Entry 8BAH (electron microscopy, 4.13 A resolution (low resolution: residue-level contacts below are approximate; hydrogen-bond / salt-bridge calls are withheld)); this record covers chains A and C of the 3 polymer chains in the assembly.

[Chain A]
Name: Double-strand break repair protein MRE11
From: Homo sapiens
Notes: EC 3.1.-.-
Reference sequence: P49959 (MRE11_HUMAN); numbering as in UniProt (aligned over 1-708)
Chain sequence (738 residues; each row starts with the number of its first residue):
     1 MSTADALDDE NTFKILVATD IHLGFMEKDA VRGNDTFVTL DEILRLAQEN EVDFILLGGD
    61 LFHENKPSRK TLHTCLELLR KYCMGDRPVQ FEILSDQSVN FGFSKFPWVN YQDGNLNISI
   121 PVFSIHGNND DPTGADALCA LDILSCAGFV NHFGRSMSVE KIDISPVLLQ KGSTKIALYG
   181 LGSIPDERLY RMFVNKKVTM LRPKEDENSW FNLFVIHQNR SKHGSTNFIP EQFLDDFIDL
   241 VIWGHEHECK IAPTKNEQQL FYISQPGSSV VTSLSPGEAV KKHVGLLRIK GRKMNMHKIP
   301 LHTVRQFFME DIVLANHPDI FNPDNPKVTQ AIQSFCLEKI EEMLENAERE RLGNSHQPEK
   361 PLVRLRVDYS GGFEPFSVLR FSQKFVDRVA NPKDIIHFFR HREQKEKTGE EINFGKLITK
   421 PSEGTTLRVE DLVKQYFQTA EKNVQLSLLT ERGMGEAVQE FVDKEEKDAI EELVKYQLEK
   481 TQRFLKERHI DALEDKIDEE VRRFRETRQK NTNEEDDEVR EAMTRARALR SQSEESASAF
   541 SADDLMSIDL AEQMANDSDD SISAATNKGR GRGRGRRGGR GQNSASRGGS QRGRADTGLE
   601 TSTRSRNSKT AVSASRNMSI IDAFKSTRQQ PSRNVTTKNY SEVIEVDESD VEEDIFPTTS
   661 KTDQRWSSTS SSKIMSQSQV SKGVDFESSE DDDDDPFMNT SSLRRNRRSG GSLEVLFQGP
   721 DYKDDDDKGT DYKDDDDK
Unresolved in the structure: 1, 401-738
Construct notes: engineered mutation Asn129 (His in P49959); expression tag (709-738)
Ion coordination: Mn2+ site 1: Asp20, His22, Asp60, His247; Mn2+ site 2: Asp60, Asn128, His217, His245
UniProt features mapped onto this chain:
  - region: Arg87 to Asn117 (Interaction with NBN)
  - motif: Arg570 to Arg594 (GAR)
  - binding site (Mn(2+)): Asp20, His22, Asp60, Asn128, His217, His245, His247
  - modified residue: Ser2 (N-acetylserine), Ser275 (Phosphoserine), Arg570 (Asymmetric dimethylarginine), Arg572 (Asymmetric dimethylarginine), Arg574 (Asymmetric dimethylarginine), Arg576 (Asymmetric dimethylarginine), Arg577 (Asymmetric dimethylarginine), Arg580 (Asymmetric dimethylarginine), Arg587 (Asymmetric dimethylarginine), Arg592 (Asymmetric dimethylarginine), Arg594 (Asymmetric dimethylarginine), Ser619 (Phosphoserine), Ser641 (Phosphoserine), Ser649 (Phosphoserine), Lys673 (N6-lactoyllysine), Ser676 (Phosphoserine), Ser678 (Phosphoserine), Ser688 (Phosphoserine), Ser689 (Phosphoserine), Ser701 (Phosphoserine)
  - cross-link (Glycyl lysine isopeptide (Lys-Gly)): Lys255 (interchain with G-Cter in SUMO2), Lys282 (interchain with G-Cter in UFM1), Lys339 (interchain with G-Cter in ubiquitin), Lys384 (interchain with G-Cter in SUMO), Lys416 (interchain with G-Cter in SUMO2), Lys467 (interchain with G-Cter in SUMO), Lys480 (interchain with G-Cter in ubiquitin), Lys625 (interchain with G-Cter in SUMO2)
  - natural variant: Ala47 (A47V: In ATLD1), Ser104 (S104C: In cancer), Asn117 (N117S: In ATLD1), Trp210 (W210C: In ATLD1), Phe237 (F237C: In a breast cancer sample), Trp243 (W243R: In ATLD1), His302 (H302Y: In a breast cancer sample), Arg305 (R305W: In ovarian cancer), Thr481 (T481K: In ATLD1), Arg503 (R503H: In cancer), Arg572 to Arg708 (deletion: In ATLD1), Arg572 (R572Q: In cancer), 1 further natural variant entry in UniProt
  - mutagenesis: Arg80 (R80A: Abolished interaction with NBN), Arg87 to Asn117 (Abolished interaction with NBN), Pro88 (P88W: Does not affect interaction with NBN), Asn117 (N117L: Abolished interaction with NBN), Pro121 (P121G: Abolished interaction with NBN), Lys255 (K255R: In 4KR mutant; strongly decreased SUMOylation; when associated with R-384, R-416 and R-467), Lys282 (K282R: Abolished ufmylation), Lys339 (K339R: Abolished ubiquitination by RNF126; when associated with R-480), Lys384 (K384R: In 4KR mutant; strongly decreased SUMOylation; when associated with R-255, R-416 and R-467), Lys416 (K416R: In 4KR mutant; strongly decreased SUMOylation; when associated with R-255, R-384 and R-467), Lys467 (K467R: In 4KR mutant; strongly decreased SUMOylation; when associated with R-255, R-384 and R-416), Lys480 (K480R: Abolished ubiquitination by RNF126; when associated with R-339), 8 further mutagenesis entries in UniProt

[Chain C]
Name: Nibrin
From: Homo sapiens
Reference sequence: O60934 (NBN_HUMAN); numbering as in UniProt (aligned over 1-754)
Chain sequence (754 residues; row label = number of the first residue in the row):
     1 MWKLLPAAGP AGGEPYRLLT GVEYVVGRKN CAILIENDQS ISRNHAVLTA NFSVTNLSQT
    61 DEIPVLTLKD NSKYGTFVNE EKMQNGFSRT LKSGDGITFG VFGSKFRIEY EPLVACSSCL
   121 DVSGKTALNQ AILQLGGFTV NNWTEECTHL VMVSVKVTIK TICALICGRP IVKPEYFTEF
   181 LKAVESKKQP PQIESFYPPL DEPSIGSKNV DLSGRQERKQ IFKGKTFIFL NAKQHKKLSS
   241 AVVFGGGEAR LITEENEEEH NFFLAPGTCV VDTGITNSQT LIPDCQKKWI QSIMDMLQRQ
   301 GLRPIPEAEI GLAVIFMTTK NYCDPQGHPS TGLKTTTPGP SLSQGVSVDE KLMPSAPVNT
   361 TTYVADTESE QADTWDLSER PKEIKVSKME QKFRMLSQDA PTVKESCKTS SNNNSMVSNT
   421 LAKMRIPNYQ LSPTKLPSIN KSKDRASQQQ QTNSIRNYFQ PSTKKRERDE ENQEMSSCKS
   481 ARIETSCSLL EQTQPATPSL WKNKEQHLSE NEPVDTNSDN NLFTDTDLKS IVKNSASKSH
   541 AAEKLRSNKK REMDDVAIED EVLEQLFKDT KPELEIDVKV QKQEEDVNVR KRPRMDIETN
   601 DTFSDEAVPE SSKISQENEI GKKRELKEDS LWSAKEISNN DKLQDDSEML PKKLLLTEFR
   661 SLVIKNSTSR NPSGINDDYG QLKNFKKFKK VTYPGAGKLP HIIGGSDLIA HHARKNTELE
   721 EWLRQEMEVQ NQHAKEESLA DDLFRYNPYL KRRR
Unresolved in the structure: 1-654, 713-754
UniProt features mapped onto this chain:
  - motif: Pro461 to Glu467 (Nuclear localization signal), Ala740 to Tyr749 (FxF/Y motif)
  - modified residue: Ser278 (Phosphoserine), Thr337 (Phosphothreonine), Ser343 (Phosphoserine), Ser347 (Phosphoserine), Lys388 (N6-lactoyllysine), Ser397 (Phosphoserine), Thr402 (Phosphothreonine), Ser432 (Phosphoserine), Ser509 (Phosphoserine), Ser518 (Phosphoserine), Ser615 (Phosphoserine), Ser673 (Phosphoserine)
  - cross-link (Glycyl lysine isopeptide (Lys-Gly)): Lys435 (interchain with G-Cter in ubiquitin), Lys529 (interchain with G-Cter in SUMO2), Lys571 (interchain with G-Cter in SUMO2), Lys582 (interchain with G-Cter in SUMO2), Lys686 (interchain with G-Cter in ubiquitin), Lys690 (interchain with G-Cter in ubiquitin), Lys735 (interchain with G-Cter in ubiquitin)
  - natural variant: Ser93 (S93L: In some childhood acute lymphoblastic leukemia patients; uncertain significance), Asp95 (D95N: In some childhood acute lymphoblastic leukemia patients; uncertain significance), Leu150 (L150F: In BC), Ile171 (I171V: In some childhood acute lymphoblastic leukemia patients; uncertain significance), Tyr679 (Y679H: Found in a renal cell carcinoma sample)
  - mutagenesis: Arg28 (R28A: Disrupts nuclear foci formation and block phosphorylation in response to ionizing radiation. Decreased ability to recognize and bind phosphorylated proteins, such as MDC1. In RRHK mutant ...), Ser42 (S42A: Decreased ability to recognize and bind phosphorylated proteins), Arg43 (R43A: In RRHK mutant; abolished ability to recognize and bind phosphorylated proteins, such as RBBP8; when associated with A-28, A-45 and M-160), His45 (H45A: Disrupts nuclear foci formation and block phosphorylation in response to ionizing radiation. Decreased ability to recognize and bind phosphorylated proteins, such as MDC1. In RRHK mutant ...), Gly136 to Gly137 (Disrupts nuclear foci formation and block phosphorylation in response to ionizing radiation), Lys160 (K160M: Decreased ability to recognize and bind phosphorylated proteins, such as MDC1. In RRHK mutant; abolished ability to recognize and bind phosphorylated proteins, such as RBBP8 ...), Tyr176 (Y176A: Disrupts nuclear foci formation and block phosphorylation in response to ionizing radiation), Lys233 (K233A: Abolished recruitment to DNA damage sites; K233R: Does not affect recruitment to DNA damage sites), Gly247 (G247R: Abolished recruitment to DNA damage sites), Val270 (V270P: Abolished recruitment to DNA damage sites), Val271 (V271R: Abolished recruitment to DNA damage sites), Ser343 (S343A: Abrogates ATM-dependent phosphorylation), 18 further mutagenesis entries in UniProt

[How chain A and chain C interact]
Residue-residue contacts - 56 pairs, chain A then chain C:
  Glu10(A) - Lys683(C)
  Gly85(A) - Lys686(C)
  Asp86(A) - Lys686(C)
  Arg87(A) - Lys686(C)
  Pro88(A) - Asn684(C)
  Pro88(A) - Lys686(C)
  Val89(A) - Lys683(C)
  Val89(A) - Asn684(C)
  Val89(A) - Phe685(C)
  Val89(A) - Lys686(C)
  Gln90(A) - Lys683(C)
  Gln90(A) - Phe685(C)
  Phe91(A) - Phe685(C)
  Glu92(A) - Phe685(C)
  Leu94(A) - Leu662(C)
  Leu94(A) - Val663(C)
  Leu94(A) - Ile664(C)
  Ser95(A) - Leu662(C)
  Ser95(A) - Ile664(C)
  Asp96(A) - Ile664(C)
  Gln97(A) - Arg670(C)
  Tyr111(A) - Phe685(C)
  Tyr111(A) - Lys686(C)
  Tyr111(A) - Lys687(C)
  Gln112(A) - Lys687(C)
  Asp113(A) - Lys687(C)
  Gly114(A) - Lys687(C)
  Gly114(A) - Phe688(C)
  Asn115(A) - Phe688(C)
  Leu116(A) - Phe688(C)
  Asn117(A) - Phe688(C)
  Ile118(A) - Lys686(C)
  Pro166(A) - Leu662(C)
  Leu168(A) - Leu662(C)
  Thr199(A) - Glu658(C)
  Met200(A) - Thr657(C)
  Met200(A) - Glu658(C)
  Leu201(A) - Glu658(C)
  Arg202(A) - Leu655(C)
  Arg202(A) - Thr657(C)
  Arg202(A) - Glu658(C)
  Arg202(A) - Phe659(C)
  Arg202(A) - Arg660(C)
  Arg202(A) - Leu662(C)
  Pro203(A) - Arg660(C)
  Pro203(A) - Leu662(C)
  Lys204(A) - Arg660(C)
  Lys204(A) - Ser661(C)
  Glu205(A) - Ser661(C)
  Glu205(A) - Leu662(C)
  Glu205(A) - Val663(C)
  Glu205(A) - Lys665(C)
  Asp235(A) - Leu655(C)
  Asp236(A) - Leu655(C)
  Phe237(A) - Leu655(C)
  Phe237(A) - Thr657(C)
Also at the interface, not in a pair above, chain A (36 interface residues in all): Ser119, Ser165, Glu207
Also at the interface, not in a pair above, chain C (20 interface residues in all): Pro672, Leu682, Lys689

[Overview]
36 residues of chain A face 20 of chain C across their interface. The Mn2+ site 1 is built by Asp20(A),
His22(A), Asp60(A) and His247(A). UniProt lists 7 Mn2+-binding residues and 24 mutagenesis sites on chain A;
36 mutagenesis sites on chain C.
Here chain A is Double-strand break repair protein MRE11 and chain C is Nibrin, both from Homo sapiens. Entry
8BAH (Human Mre11-Nbs1 complex) was determined by electron microscopy (same publication as 7ZR1).
